PDB entry 4US0 | X-ray diffraction, 2.17 A resolution | chains R and S

[Chain R]
Name: GTPase HRas
From: Homo sapiens
Notes: EC 3.6.5.2
Reference sequence: P01112 (RASH_HUMAN); residues 1-166 here = UniProt positions 1-166
Amino-acid sequence (185 residues; numbered -18 to 166; the number before each row is that of its first residue; numbers below 1 keep their minus sign (Met-18 is residue -18)):
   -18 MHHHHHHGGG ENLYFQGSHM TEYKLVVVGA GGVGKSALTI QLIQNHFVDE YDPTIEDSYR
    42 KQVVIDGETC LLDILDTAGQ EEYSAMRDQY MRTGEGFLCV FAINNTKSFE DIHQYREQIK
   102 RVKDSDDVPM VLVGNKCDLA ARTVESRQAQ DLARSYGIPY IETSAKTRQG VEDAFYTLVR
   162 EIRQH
Unresolved in the structure: -18 to -1
Differences from the reference sequence: initiating methionine (-18); expression tag (-17 to 0)
Covalently attached groups: 1-ethyl-pyrrolidine-2,5-dione (NEN) linked to Cys118
Small-molecule neighbours: 1-ethyl-pyrrolidine-2,5-dione (NEN): Gly13, Val14, Gly15, Ala83, Asn85, Asp119
Curated features (UniProtKB/Swiss-Prot):
  - region: His166 (Hypervariable region)
  - motif: Tyr32 to Tyr40 (Effector region)
  - binding site (GTP): Gly13 to Ala18, Val29 to Thr35, Ala59, Gly60, Asn116 to Asp119, Ser145 to Lys147
  - modified residue: Met1 (N-acetylmethionine), Thr2 (N-acetylthreonine), Cys118 (S-nitrosocysteine)
  - glycosylation: Thr35 (Microbial infection: O-linked (Glc) threonine)
  - natural variant: Gly12 (G12A: In CSTLO; G12C: In CSTLO; G12D: In CSTLO; G12E: In CSTLO; G12S: In CSTLO and CMEMS; G12V: In CSTLO, bladder carcinoma and CMEMS), Gly13 (G13C: In CSTLO; G13D: In CSTLO; G13R: In SFM), Gln22 (Q22K: In CMEMS), Glu37 (E37EE: In CSTLO), Thr58 (T58I: In CSTLO), Gln61 (Q61K: In NMTC2; Q61L: In melanoma), Glu63 (E63K: In CMEMS), Ser89 (S89C: Found in a patient with severe fetal hydrops and pleural effusion; uncertain significance), Lys117 (K117R: In CSTLO), Ala146 (A146T: In CSTLO; A146V: In CSTLO)
  - mutagenesis: Ser17 (S17N: Dominant negative. Prevents PLCE1 EGF-induced recruitment to plasma membrane. No effect on subcellular location of isoform 2), Asn26 (N26G: Loss of interaction with PLCE1; when associated with V-12), Val29 (V29A: No effect on interaction with PLCE1; when associated with V-12), Tyr32 (Y32F: Loss of interaction and recruitment to plasma membrane of PLCE1; when associated with V-12), Pro34 (P34G: No effect on interaction with PLCE1; when associated with V-12), Thr35 (T35S: Loss of interaction with PLCE1; when associated with V-12), Glu37 (E37G: No effect on interaction with PLCE1; when associated with V-12), Asp38 (D38N: No effect on interaction with PLCE1; when associated with V-12), Ser39 (S39C: No effect on interaction with PLCE1; when associated with V-12), Ala59 (A59T: Loss of GTPase activity and creation of an autophosphorylation site), Gln61 (Q61I: Moderately increased transformation of cultured cell lines; Q61R: Promotes interaction with SHOC2 and PP1C; Q61V: Strongly increased transformation of cultured cell lines), Ala83 (A83T: GTP-binding activity reduced by factor of 30), 4 further mutagenesis entries in UniProt
From the paper describing this entry:
  - binding site for 1-ethyl-pyrrolidine-2,5-dione: Cys118

[Chain S]
Name: Son of sevenless homolog 1
From: Homo sapiens
Reference sequence: Q07889 (SOS1_HUMAN); numbering as in UniProt (aligned over 564-1049)
Amino-acid sequence (487 residues; numbered 563 to 1049; the number before each row is that of its first residue):
   563 MEEQMRLPSA DVYRFAEPDS EENIIFEENM QPKAGIPIIK AGTVIKLIER LTYHMYADPN
   623 FVRTFLTTYR SFCKPQELLS LIIERFEIPE PEPTEADRIA IENGDQPLSA ELKRFRKEYI
   683 QPVQLRVLNV CRHWVEHHFY DFERDAYLLQ RMEEFIGTVR GKAMKKWVES ITKIIQRKKI
   743 ARDNGPGHNI TFQSSPPTVE WHISRPGHIE TFDLLTLHPI EIARQLTLLE SDLYRAVQPS
   803 ELVGSVWTKE DKEINSPNLL KMIRHTTNLT LWFEKCIVET ENLEERVAVV SRIIEILQVF
   863 QELNNFNGVL EVVSAMNSSP VYRLDHTFEQ IPSRQKKILE EAHELSEDHY KKYLAKLRSI
   923 NPPCVPFFGI YLTNILKTEE GNPEVLKRHG KELINFSKRR KVAEITGEIQ QYQNQPYCLR
   983 VESDIKRFFE NLNPMGNSME KEFTDYLFNK SLEIEPRNPK PLPRFPKKYS YPLKSPGVRP
  1043 SNPRPGT
Unresolved in the structure: 563-566, 655-669, 744-753, 1047-1049
Differences from the reference sequence: initiating methionine (563)

[Chain R / chain S interface]
Contacting residue pairs (67; chain R residue first):
  Gly13(R) with Thr810(S)
  Ser17(R) with Glu942(S), hydrogen bond
  Ile21(R) with Lys939(S); Gly943(S)
  Asp30(R) with Pro945(S)
  Glu31(R) with Gly943(S); Asn944(S)
  Tyr32(R) with Gly943(S); Asn944(S), hydrogen bond (backbone-side chain)
  Pro34(R) with Asn936(S); Lys939(S); Thr940(S)
  Thr35(R) with Asn936(S)
  Tyr40(R) with Asp910(S); His911(S)
  Asp54(R) with His911(S), salt bridge
  Ile55(R) with His911(S)
  Leu56(R) with His911(S)
  Asp57(R) with Thr935(S); Lys939(S), hydrogen bond (backbone-side chain)
  Thr58(R) with Thr935(S), hydrogen bond (backbone-side chain)
  Ala59(R) with Thr935(S), hydrogen bond (backbone-side chain); Leu938(S)
  Gly60(R) with Trp809(S), hydrogen bond (backbone-side chain); Leu934(S); Leu938(S)
  Gln61(R) with Phe929(S); Gly931(S), hydrogen bond (side chain-backbone); Thr935(S), hydrogen bond
  Glu63(R) with Leu822(S); Ile825(S); Arg826(S), salt bridge; Thr829(S), hydrogen bond (backbone-side chain)
  Tyr64(R) with Met824(S); Ile825(S); Thr828(S); Thr829(S); Phe929(S), hydrophobic; Phe930(S); Gly931(S), hydrogen bond (side chain-backbone)
  Ser65(R) with Thr829(S); Glu1002(S)
  Ala66(R) with Thr832(S)
  Met67(R) with Ser876(S); Tyr912(S); Phe929(S), hydrophobic
  Arg68(R) with Glu1002(S), salt bridge
  Asp69(R) with Asn879(S); Ser880(S); Ser881(S), hydrogen bond (side chain-backbone)
  Gln70(R) with Val875(S); Ser876(S); Asn879(S), hydrogen bond; His905(S); Ser908(S), hydrogen bond
  Tyr71(R) with Tyr912(S), hydrogen bond; Phe929(S)
  Arg73(R) with Asn879(S), hydrogen bond (side chain-backbone); Ser880(S); Ser881(S); Tyr884(S)
  Gln95(R) with Lys1003(S), hydrogen bond
  Arg102(R) with Ser881(S); Asp1007(S), salt bridge; Phe1010(S)
  Val103(R) with Ser881(S)
  Asp105(R) with Arg1019(S), salt bridge
Also at the interface, not in a pair above, chain R (34 interface residues in all): Gly15, Gln25, Asp33
Also at the interface, not in a pair above, chain S (44 interface residues in all): Leu833, Glu836, Pro882, Ile932, Lys963, Thr1006

[In short]
Chain R and chain S form an interface of 34 and 44 residues respectively; the contacts include 16 hydrogen
bonds and 5 salt bridges. Among the polar pairs are Asp54(R)-His911(S), Glu63(R)-Arg826(S) and
Arg68(R)-Glu1002(S). Covalently linked 1-ethyl-pyrrolidine-2,5-dione: at Cys118(R). The paper reports a
binding site for 1-ethyl-pyrrolidine-2,5-dione at Cys118(R).
Here chain R is GTPase HRas and chain S is Son of sevenless homolog 1, both from Homo sapiens. Entry 4US0 (The
crystal structure of H-Ras and SOS in complex with ligands) was determined by X-ray diffraction (same
publication as 4URU, 4URV, 4URW, 4URX, 4URY, 4URZ and 4US2).
